5Y79 - chains A and B; structure by X-ray diffraction, 2.20 A resolution.

# Chain A (and B)
Molecule: Putative hexose phosphate translocator
Organism: Galdieria sulphuraria
Notes: chain B of this document is another copy of the same molecule, construct and numbering; everything in this record applies to it too
UniProt: B5AJT1 (B5AJT1_GALSU); residues 91-410 here = UniProt positions 91-410
Chain sequence (329 residues; each row starts with the number of its first residue):
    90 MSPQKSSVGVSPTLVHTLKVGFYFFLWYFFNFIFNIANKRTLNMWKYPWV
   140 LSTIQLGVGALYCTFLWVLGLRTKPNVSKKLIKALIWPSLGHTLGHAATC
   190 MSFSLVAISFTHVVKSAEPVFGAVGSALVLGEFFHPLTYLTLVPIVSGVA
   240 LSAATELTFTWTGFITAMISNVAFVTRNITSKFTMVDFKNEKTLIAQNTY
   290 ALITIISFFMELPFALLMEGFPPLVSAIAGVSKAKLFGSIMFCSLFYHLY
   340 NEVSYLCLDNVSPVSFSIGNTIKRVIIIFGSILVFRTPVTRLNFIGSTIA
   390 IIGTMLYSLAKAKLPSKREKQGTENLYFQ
Not modelled in the structure: 90-99, 405-418
Differences from the reference sequence: initiating methionine (90); expression tag (411-418)
Small-molecule neighbours:
  - 3-phosphoglyceric acid (3PG): N120, F123, Q144, G184, H185, T188, F192, H201, K204, E207, F263, Y336, Y339, N340, N359, K362, R363
  - citrate anion (FLC): G159, R161, T162, K163
Reported in the primary citation:
  - binding site for 3-phosphoglyceric acid: H185, T188, F192, K204, F263, Y339, K362, R363
  - specificity-determining residues: F263 (proposed by the authors, not directly observed)

# Interface between chain A and chain B
Contacting residue pairs (35):
  V213(A) - P225(B)
  V213(A) - Y228(B)  hydrophobic
  V213(A) - L229(B)  hydrophobic
  A216(A) - P225(B)
  L217(A) - P225(B)  hydrophobic
  L217(A) - L229(B)  hydrophobic
  E221(A) - P225(B)
  F222(A) - F222(B)  hydrophobic
  F222(A) - F223(B)
  F222(A) - H224(B)
  F222(A) - P404(B)
  F223(A) - F222(B)
  F223(A) - F223(B)  hydrogen bond (backbone-backbone)
  F223(A) - Y228(B)  hydrophobic
  H224(A) - F222(B)
  P225(A) - V213(B)
  P225(A) - A216(B)
  P225(A) - L217(B)  hydrophobic
  P225(A) - E221(B)
  P225(A) - F223(B)  hydrophobic
  L226(A) - L217(B)  hydrophobic
  T227(A) - Y228(B)  hydrogen bond
  Y228(A) - V213(B)  hydrophobic
  Y228(A) - F223(B)  hydrophobic
  Y228(A) - T227(B)  hydrogen bond
  Y228(A) - Y228(B)  hydrophobic
  Y228(A) - L231(B)  hydrophobic
  Y228(A) - Y396(B)
  L229(A) - V213(B)  hydrophobic
  L231(A) - Y228(B)  hydrophobic
  L231(A) - L231(B)  hydrophobic
  A243(A) - W250(B)  hydrophobic
  W250(A) - A243(B)  hydrophobic
  Y396(A) - Y228(B)
  P404(A) - F222(B)  hydrophobic
Also at the interface, not in a pair above, chain B (17 interface residues in all): L226

# Overview
Chain A and chain B each contribute 17 residues to their interface; the contacts include 3 hydrogen bonds.
Polar contacts include T227(A)-Y228(B) and F223(A)-F223(B). Ligands of chain A: 3-phosphoglyceric acid and
citrate anion. The paper reports a binding site for 3-phosphoglyceric acid at H185(A), T188(A) and F192(A)
among others; the specificity determinant F263(A).
Both chains are Putative hexose phosphate translocator (Galdieria sulphuraria). Entry 5Y79 (Crystal structure
of the triose-phosphate/phosphate translocator in complex with 3-phosphoglycerate) was determined by X-ray
diffraction.
